Entry 7OXP (electron microscopy, 2.70 A resolution); this record covers chains A and B of the 10 polymer chains in the assembly.

[Chain A (and B)]
Protein: BJ4_G0032880.mRNA.1.CDS.1
From: Saccharomyces cerevisiae
Notes: chain B of this document is another copy of the same molecule, construct and numbering; everything in this record applies to it too
UniProtKB: A0A6A5PUS7 (A0A6A5PUS7_YEASX); numbering as in UniProt (aligned over 1-285)
Amino-acid sequence (322 residues; numbered 1 to 322; the number before each row is that of its first residue):
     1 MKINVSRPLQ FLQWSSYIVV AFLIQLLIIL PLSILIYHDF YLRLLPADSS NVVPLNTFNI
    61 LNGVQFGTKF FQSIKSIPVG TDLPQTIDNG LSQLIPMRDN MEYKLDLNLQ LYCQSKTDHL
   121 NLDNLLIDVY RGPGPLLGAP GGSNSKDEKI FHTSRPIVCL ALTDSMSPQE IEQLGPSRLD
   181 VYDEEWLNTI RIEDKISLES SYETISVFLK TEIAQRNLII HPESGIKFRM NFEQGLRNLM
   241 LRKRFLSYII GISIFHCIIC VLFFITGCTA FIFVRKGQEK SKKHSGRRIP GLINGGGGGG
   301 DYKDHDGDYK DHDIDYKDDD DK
Not modelled in the structure: 1-23, 133-144, 266-322
Cystine bridges: Cys113-Cys159
From the paper describing this entry:
  - contacts within the chain: Tyr41-Met240
  - mutagenesis - Y37L/Y41L: decreased stability in response to Ldb16

[How chain A and chain B interact]
Residue-residue contacts - 37 pairs, chain A then chain B:
  Asp88(A) - Lys195(B)  salt bridge
  Asn89(A) - Phe151(B)
  Asn89(A) - His152(B)  hydrogen bond (backbone-backbone)
  Gly90(A) - His152(B)
  Leu91(A) - Lys149(B)
  Leu91(A) - Ile150(B)
  Tyr112(A) - Pro156(B)  hydrophobic
  Gln114(A) - Leu120(B)
  Gln114(A) - Asn121(B)
  Gln114(A) - Leu122(B)  hydrogen bond (side chain-backbone)
  Gln114(A) - Ile213(B)
  Leu162(A) - His119(B)
  Leu162(A) - Leu120(B)  hydrophobic
  Pro168(A) - Ser167(B)
  Pro168(A) - Glu170(B)
  Ile171(A) - Glu185(B)
  Glu172(A) - Gln173(B)
  Pro176(A) - Leu174(B)  hydrophobic
  Pro176(A) - Glu184(B)
  Pro176(A) - Glu185(B)
  Ser177(A) - Glu184(B)
  Ser177(A) - Glu185(B)
  Arg178(A) - Val158(B)
  Arg178(A) - Glu185(B)  salt bridge
  Arg178(A) - Trp186(B)
  Leu179(A) - Pro156(B)
  Leu179(A) - Val158(B)
  Tyr182(A) - Asn121(B)  hydrogen bond
  Tyr182(A) - Leu122(B)  hydrophobic
  Tyr182(A) - Val158(B)  hydrophobic
  Ile219(A) - Leu122(B)  hydrophobic
  Ile219(A) - Asp123(B)
  Ile219(A) - Asn124(B)
  Ile219(A) - Ile213(B)  hydrophobic
  Pro222(A) - Ser154(B)
  Pro222(A) - Arg155(B)
  Pro222(A) - Pro156(B)
Also at the interface, not in a pair above, chain A (23 interface residues in all): Asn56, Ser115, Leu160, Asn217, Leu218, His221
Also at the interface, not in a pair above, chain B (29 interface residues in all): Asp118, Thr153, Ile157, Ser165, Gln169, Glu212

[Overview]
The interface between chain A and chain B involves 23 residues on one side and 29 on the other, with 3
hydrogen bonds and 2 salt bridges. Polar pairs include Asp88(A)-Lys195(B), Arg178(A)-Glu185(B) and
Gln114(A)-Leu122(B). From the paper: Y37L/Y41L of chain A reduce stability in response to Ldb16; contacts
within the chain involving Tyr41(A) and Met240(A).
Chain A and chain B are both BJ4_G0032880.mRNA.1.CDS.1 (Saccharomyces cerevisiae); the structure, Cryo-EM
structure of yeast Sei1, was determined by electron microscopy (same publication as 7OXR).
